Entry 8OVQ (X-ray diffraction, 1.61 A resolution); this record covers chain A.

[Chain A]
Name: Cell recognition molecule, long form
Source organism: Geodia cydonium
UniProtKB: Q9U965 (Q9U965_GEOCY); residue numbers follow UniProt; this construct covers 156-386
Amino-acid sequence (232 residues; numbered 155 to 386; the number before each row is that of its first residue):
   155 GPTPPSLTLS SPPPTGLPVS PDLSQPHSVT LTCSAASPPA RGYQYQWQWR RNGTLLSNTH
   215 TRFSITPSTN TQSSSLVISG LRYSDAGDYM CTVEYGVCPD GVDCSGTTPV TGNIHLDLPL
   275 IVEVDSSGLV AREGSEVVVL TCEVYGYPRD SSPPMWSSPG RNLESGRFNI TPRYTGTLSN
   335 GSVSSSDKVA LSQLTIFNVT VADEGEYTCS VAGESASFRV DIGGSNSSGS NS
Disordered / not traced: 155-156, 287-289, 316-321, 353-354, 376-386
Construct notes: expression tag (155)
Cystine bridges: C187-C245, C252-C258, C296-C363
Covalently attached groups: N-acetylglucosamine (NAG) linked to N206
What the authors report for this chain:
  - conformationally variable residues (side-chain flip): C252
  - post-translational modification sites: N206

[Summary]
Covalently linked N-acetylglucosamine: at N206. The paper reports a modification site at N206; conformational
variability at C252.
Chain A is Cell recognition molecule, long form (Geodia cydonium); the structure, Crystal structure of Geodia
cydonium sponge adhesion molecule long form (SAML), was determined by X-ray diffraction, deposited together
with 8QPX.
